8F5P - chains B and D of the 6 polymer chains in the assembly; structure by electron microscopy, 3.40 A resolution.

# Chain B
Molecule: Intraflagellar transport protein 122B, putative
Organism: Leishmania tarentolae
Reference sequence: A0A640KAU8 (A0A640KAU8_LEITA); numbering as in UniProt (aligned over 1-1247)
Sequence (1247 residues; row label = number of the first residue in the row):
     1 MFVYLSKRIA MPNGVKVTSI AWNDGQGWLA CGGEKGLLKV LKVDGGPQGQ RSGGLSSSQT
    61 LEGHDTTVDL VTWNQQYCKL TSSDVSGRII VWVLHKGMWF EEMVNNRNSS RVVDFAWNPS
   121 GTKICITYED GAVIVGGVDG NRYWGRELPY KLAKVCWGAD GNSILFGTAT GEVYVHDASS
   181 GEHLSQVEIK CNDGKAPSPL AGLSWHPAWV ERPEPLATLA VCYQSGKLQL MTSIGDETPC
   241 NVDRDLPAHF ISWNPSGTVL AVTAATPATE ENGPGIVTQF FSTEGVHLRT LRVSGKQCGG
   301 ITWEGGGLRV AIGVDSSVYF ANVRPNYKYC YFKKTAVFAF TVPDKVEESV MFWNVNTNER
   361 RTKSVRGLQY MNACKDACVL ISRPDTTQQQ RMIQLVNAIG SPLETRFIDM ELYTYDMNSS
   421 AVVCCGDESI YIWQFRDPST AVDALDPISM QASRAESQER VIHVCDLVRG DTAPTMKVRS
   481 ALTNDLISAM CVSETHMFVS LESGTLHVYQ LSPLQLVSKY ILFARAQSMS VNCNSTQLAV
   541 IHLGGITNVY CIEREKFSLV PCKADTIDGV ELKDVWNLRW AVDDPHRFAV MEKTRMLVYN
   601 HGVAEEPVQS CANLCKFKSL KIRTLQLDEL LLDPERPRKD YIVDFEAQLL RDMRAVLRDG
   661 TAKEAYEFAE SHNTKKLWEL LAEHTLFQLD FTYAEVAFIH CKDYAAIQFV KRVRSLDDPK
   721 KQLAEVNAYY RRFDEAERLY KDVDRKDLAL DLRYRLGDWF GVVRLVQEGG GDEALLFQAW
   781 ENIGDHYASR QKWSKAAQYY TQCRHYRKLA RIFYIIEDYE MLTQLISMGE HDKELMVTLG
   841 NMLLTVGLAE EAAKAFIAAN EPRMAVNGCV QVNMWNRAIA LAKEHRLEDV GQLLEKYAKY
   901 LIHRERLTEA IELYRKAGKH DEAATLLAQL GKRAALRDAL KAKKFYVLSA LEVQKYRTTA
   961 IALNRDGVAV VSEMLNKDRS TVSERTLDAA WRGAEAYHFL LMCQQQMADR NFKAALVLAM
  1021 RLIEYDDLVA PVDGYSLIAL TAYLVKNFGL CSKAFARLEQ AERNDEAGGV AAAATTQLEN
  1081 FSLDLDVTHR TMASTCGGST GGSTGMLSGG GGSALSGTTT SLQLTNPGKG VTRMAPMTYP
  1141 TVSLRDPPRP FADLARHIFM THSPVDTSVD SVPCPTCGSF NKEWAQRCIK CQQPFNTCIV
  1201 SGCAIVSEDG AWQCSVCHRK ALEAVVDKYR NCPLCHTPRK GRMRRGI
Unresolved in the structure: 770-773, 960-985, 1068-1147, 1239-1247
Bound ions: Zn2+ site 1: Cys1174, Cys1177, Cys1188, Cys1191; Zn2+ site 2: Cys1214, Cys1217, Cys1232, Cys1235

# Chain D
Molecule: TPR_REGION domain-containing protein
Organism: Leishmania tarentolae
Reference sequence: A0A640K949 (A0A640K949_LEITA); residues 1-1642 here = UniProt positions 1-1642
Sequence (1642 residues; numbered 1 to 1642; the number before each row is that of its first residue):
     1 MQPSSSFLPD VWMAVTREPH IPEITPLSRI LAAAAISTYS RQVEYDLDTG CKKKRTAPPP
    61 SPPPPSSPPP SPRLTLANAA AMTTTILRTN YALLLFYVRE KYWHHAEEVC LSVIQSTDDH
   121 MFRVWRALTL ERQGMANDAI REYKAVESRR TTAVPALMGM QLIYKHNRDQ EGVAQTEAKL
   181 DGFEIAANMG GWVQAAALCW AMGDINAARD ILLRFTDNEA AMAYRDEYTN YGTIRGWVDL
   241 LSGRGALLEK AGALFTSVMD MEEAQYSYFQ ADNESGSGSR GTTKWIDLNA ALGYVAFLER
   301 KTQLAKAQSL LDRLFVLYPN CSIPPLVGKA RLLMQAEDWE QAIEVTHRIL AHDKSNVEAL
   361 ALEALYAMAK DTRHDAAPVR VRRLLDAVRA KEPRNVALLH QFALVFSRLA GDRLDLLSLT
   421 TQFSDMAYAL DSRNGDVLCG LGYQQLYRHD DKAATETFRK AATLTDSLDP LLGTVTCLLR
   481 QGDMEAAATQ LQLCNQLQPA AQRNAELSML NAQLRWHRRG MEEETAVLRY LDQAAEAIKQ
   541 DVKERAGVGM EVYVHLNAPV ALAIAHAYIM HCRNEPPDPM FKHADVVGEK CGRHLEFIVQ
   601 HLPACMEAQL MLAKVWFVTG EVRKAQNLLK STLIVQEQPL PDAFLLSSQI CQYMGDTKLA
   661 CQALAQARTL DFSLQEKPLY NLLLGTVKGT TGEYAEALAS LQRAYNTVKS AATAPSAGKP
   721 TNPLSVPETV TLYLQLAQAQ LRVRDVDAAR ETLTEAALKF RGSAQIGRVI IAQAMLAART
   781 DVDKSIELLR QVSSKSEFYI AAHSQLGKLF LTHKHNVAMY IQCFQEMAES VPSAQSYVEL
   841 GEAYTTIQEP EQAIAAYEKA KALSPSSSEL SVRVGRALVA AHDYAKAIRY YQDALVTDPH
   901 LSIVRADLAT LQWRLGHIEE ARETIVASPV YELPSTDGAG AGVASAAAAG SAEAVGTAIE
   961 RINLYLLLYK VLRDQPWTVP LSEEGTAAAD SDDNHGDAAL TALLTARSLQ RRLLEHQLRT
  1021 TEAPEVITEQ RVVMSRICTE AGARCIYSTP APPPFSVVMT DKKVEAAAAL AVQSAIASRL
  1081 TNAREYLREA IAFDESNERA QLESAQLCYR TGDTEGCEQH CTTVLRMAEG SANTADAAIL
  1141 LANLYTEQNR DEDARNMFED LLRKTPQHYE ALVYYLILLY HAGQLPEAKE ALERAAAAVP
  1201 IGQRADPGLS YVRGLYEHLC NNNAEALRHF NLARLPAGNP WCTRALVRMI RIYLVPTTQD
  1261 LWVRGTSPAA AAATAVADPP RAKEQQQKSA TPGKVPLAAA TTGSTELHDN IRHAEQLLLL
  1321 LPVHSEERRI LQAYCTMATR RPEELETALH LFLECIVAAE TGGVSAAMTA EKNGGSGSPK
  1381 KTAAEERKQP RRGKGGDSDD DEDLQLLASM HEAAAELAQR SSGNSTATLA FALQCKVIHP
  1441 EAFLGLAICL FISGQETAAR NVLARLLESK DITTKMSAMK QAEDKEDAAS KDAASKEAAE
  1501 PAAPMVLSPP IAILTCSEDD TIERAMLFEA YMDTQEGRLK DARFVLQQVL SANEGCSSAW
  1561 NELGLIYERN QKHKNASQCY QKAWKLVQEA DPDVGYKLGF NYLRGGQPVK AIDVCKRVLT
  1621 HHATYPRIEA DIMDAAYSML RP
Unresolved in the structure: 1-868, 932-952, 975-991, 1010, 1265-1303, 1362-1399, 1420-1427, 1472-1509

# Interface between chain B and chain D
Residue-residue contacts (13; chain B residue first):
  Arg937(B) with Ile1201(D); Gln1203(D); Arg1204(D)
  Arg1010(B) with Glu1402(D), salt bridge
  Ser1052(B) with His882(D)
  Ala1056(B) with Ala880(D); His882(D)
  Ala1155(B) with His882(D)
  Arg1156(B) with Tyr884(D), hydrogen bond; Arg914(D)
  Phe1159(B) with His882(D)
  Pro1164(B) with Ala881(D); His882(D)
Also at the interface, not in a pair above, chain B (12 interface residues in all): Glu905, Phe1055, Glu1059, Arg1149
Also at the interface, not in a pair above, chain D (11 interface residues in all): Leu915, Asp1403

# Summary
Chain B and chain D form an interface of 12 and 11 residues respectively; the contacts include 1 hydrogen bond
and 1 salt bridge. Among the polar pairs are Arg1010(B)-Glu1402(D) and Arg1156(B)-Tyr884(D). Cys1174(B),
Cys1177(B), Cys1188(B) and Cys1191(B) coordinate Zn2+ site 1.
Here chain B is Intraflagellar transport protein 122B, putative and chain D is TPR_REGION domain-containing
protein, both from Leishmania tarentolae. Entry 8F5P (Structure of Leishmania tarentolae IFT-A (state 2)) was
determined by electron microscopy together with 8F5O from the same study.
